PDB entry 5IP9 | X-ray diffraction, 3.90 A resolution | chains A and F of the 13 polymer chains in the assembly

[Chain A]
Protein: DNA-directed RNA polymerase II subunit RPB1
Organism: Saccharomyces cerevisiae
Notes: EC 2.7.7.6
Reference sequence: P04050 (RPB1_YEAST); residues 2-1733 here = UniProt positions 2-1733
Sequence (1732 residues; row label = number of the first residue in the row):
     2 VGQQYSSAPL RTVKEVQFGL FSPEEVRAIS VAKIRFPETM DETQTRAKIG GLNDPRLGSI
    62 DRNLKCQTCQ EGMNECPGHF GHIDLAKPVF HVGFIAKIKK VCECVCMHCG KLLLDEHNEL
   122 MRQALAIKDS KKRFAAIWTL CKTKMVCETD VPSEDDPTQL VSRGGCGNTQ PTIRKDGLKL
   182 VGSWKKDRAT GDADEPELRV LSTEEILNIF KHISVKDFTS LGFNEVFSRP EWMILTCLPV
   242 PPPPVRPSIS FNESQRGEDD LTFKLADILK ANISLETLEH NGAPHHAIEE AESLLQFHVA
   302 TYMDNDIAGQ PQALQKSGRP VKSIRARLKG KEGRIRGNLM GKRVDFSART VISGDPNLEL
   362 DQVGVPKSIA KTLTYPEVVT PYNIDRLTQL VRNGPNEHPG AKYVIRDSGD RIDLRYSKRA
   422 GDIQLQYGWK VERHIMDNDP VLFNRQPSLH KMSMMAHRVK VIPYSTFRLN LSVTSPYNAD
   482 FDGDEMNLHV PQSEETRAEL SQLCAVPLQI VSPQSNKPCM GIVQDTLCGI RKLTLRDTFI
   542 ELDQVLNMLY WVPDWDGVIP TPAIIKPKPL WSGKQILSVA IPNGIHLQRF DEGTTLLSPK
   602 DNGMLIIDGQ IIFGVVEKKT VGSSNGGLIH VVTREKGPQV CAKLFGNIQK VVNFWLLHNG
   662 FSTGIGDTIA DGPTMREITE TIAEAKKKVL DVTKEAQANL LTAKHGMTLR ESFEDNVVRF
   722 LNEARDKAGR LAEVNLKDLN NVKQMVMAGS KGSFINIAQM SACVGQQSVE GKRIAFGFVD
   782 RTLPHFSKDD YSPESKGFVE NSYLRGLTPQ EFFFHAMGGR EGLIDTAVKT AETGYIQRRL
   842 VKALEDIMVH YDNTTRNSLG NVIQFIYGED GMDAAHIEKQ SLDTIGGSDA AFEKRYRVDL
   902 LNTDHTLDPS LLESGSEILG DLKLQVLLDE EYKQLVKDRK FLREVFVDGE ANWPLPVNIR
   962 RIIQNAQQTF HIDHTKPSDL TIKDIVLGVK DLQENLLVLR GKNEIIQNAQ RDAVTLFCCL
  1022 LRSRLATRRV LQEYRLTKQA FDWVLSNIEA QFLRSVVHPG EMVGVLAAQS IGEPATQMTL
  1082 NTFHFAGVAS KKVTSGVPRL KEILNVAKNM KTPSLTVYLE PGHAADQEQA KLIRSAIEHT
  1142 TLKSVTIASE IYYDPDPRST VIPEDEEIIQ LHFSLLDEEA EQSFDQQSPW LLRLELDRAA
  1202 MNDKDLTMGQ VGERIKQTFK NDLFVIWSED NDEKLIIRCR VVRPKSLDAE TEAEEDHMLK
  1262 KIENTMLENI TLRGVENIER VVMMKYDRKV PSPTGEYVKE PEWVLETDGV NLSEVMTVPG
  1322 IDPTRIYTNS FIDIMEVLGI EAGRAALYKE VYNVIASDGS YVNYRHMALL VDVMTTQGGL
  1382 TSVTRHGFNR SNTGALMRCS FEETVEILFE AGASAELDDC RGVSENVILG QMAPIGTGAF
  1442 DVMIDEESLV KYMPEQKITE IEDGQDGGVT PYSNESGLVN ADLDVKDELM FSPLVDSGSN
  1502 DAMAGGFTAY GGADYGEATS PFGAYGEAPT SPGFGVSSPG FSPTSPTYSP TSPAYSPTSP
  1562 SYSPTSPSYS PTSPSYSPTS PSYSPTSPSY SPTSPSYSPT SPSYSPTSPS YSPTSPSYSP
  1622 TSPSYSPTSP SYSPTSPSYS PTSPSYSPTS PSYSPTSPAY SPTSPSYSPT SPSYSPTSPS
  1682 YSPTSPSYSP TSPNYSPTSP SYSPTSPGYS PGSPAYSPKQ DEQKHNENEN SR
Disordered / not traced: 2, 187-194, 1087-1090, 1177-1186, 1245-1253, 1455-1733
Ion coordination: Zn2+ site 1: Cys67, Cys70, Cys77, His80; Zn2+ site 2: Cys107, Cys110, Cys148, Cys167; Mg2+ near Asp483 (its only coordinating residue here)
UniProt features mapped onto this chain:
  - region: Pro248 to Asp260 (Lid loop), Asn306 to Lys323 (Rudder loop), Pro810 to Glu822 (Bridging helix)
  - binding site (Zn(2+)): Cys67, Cys70, Cys77, His80, Cys107, Cys110, Cys148, Cys167
  - binding site (Mg(2+)): Asp481, Asp483, Asp485
  - modified residue: Thr1471 (Phosphothreonine)
  - cross-link (Glycyl lysine isopeptide (Lys-Gly)): Lys695 (interchain with G-Cter in ubiquitin), Lys1246 (interchain with G-Cter in ubiquitin), Lys1350 (interchain with G-Cter in ubiquitin)
  - natural variant: Ser1653 to Pro1659 (deletion: In strain: A364A)
  - mutagenesis: Lys1246 (K1246R: Impairs ubiquitination during transcription stress)

[Chain F]
Protein: DNA-directed RNA polymerases I, II, and III subunit RPABC2
Organism: Saccharomyces cerevisiae
Reference sequence: P20435 (RPAB2_YEAST); residues 69-155 here = UniProt positions 69-155
Sequence (87 residues; row label = number of the first residue in the row):
    69 LKEKAIPKDQ RATTPYMTKY ERARILGTRA LQISMNAPVF VDLEGETDPL RIAMKELAEK
   129 KIPLVIRRYL PDGSFEDWSV EELIVDL
UniProt features mapped onto this chain:
  - region: Leu111 to Leu132 (Leucine-zipper)

[Chain A / chain F interface]
Contacting residue pairs - 80 pairs, chain A then chain F:
  Val379(A) - Ser102(F)
  Val380(A) - Asn104(F)
  Thr381(A) - Asn104(F)  hydrogen bond
  Pro382(A) - Asn104(F)
  Tyr383(A) - Val107(F)
  Tyr383(A) - Leu111(F)  hydrophobic
  Tyr383(A) - Thr115(F)
  Ser494(A) - Leu99(F)
  Glu495(A) - Ala98(F)
  Glu495(A) - Leu99(F)
  Glu495(A) - Ser102(F)
  Glu495(A) - Pro117(F)
  Glu496(A) - Gly95(F)
  Glu496(A) - Thr96(F)  hydrogen bond
  Ala499(A) - Ala91(F)
  Ala499(A) - Gly95(F)
  Ser502(A) - Leu118(F)
  Gln503(A) - Arg90(F)
  Gln503(A) - Ala91(F)
  Leu504(A) - Lys87(F)
  Leu504(A) - Tyr88(F)  hydrophobic
  Leu504(A) - Ala91(F)  hydrophobic
  His851(A) - Pro139(F)
  Tyr852(A) - Thr81(F)
  Tyr852(A) - Thr86(F)
  Tyr852(A) - Glu89(F)  hydrogen bond
  Tyr852(A) - Arg136(F)
  Tyr852(A) - Tyr137(F)
  Tyr852(A) - Leu138(F)  hydrophobic
  Asp853(A) - Pro139(F)
  Arg857(A) - Pro139(F)
  Asp874(A) - Lys87(F)  salt bridge
  Arg1001(A) - Ala80(F)
  Arg1001(A) - Thr82(F)
  Arg1001(A) - Pro83(F)
  Leu1054(A) - Tyr84(F)
  Arg1055(A) - Asp154(F)  salt bridge
  His1059(A) - Thr86(F)
  His1059(A) - Lys87(F)  hydrogen bond (side chain-backbone)
  His1059(A) - Tyr88(F)
  Pro1060(A) - Thr86(F)
  Pro1060(A) - Tyr88(F)
  Gly1061(A) - Tyr88(F)
  Glu1062(A) - Lys87(F)  salt bridge
  Glu1062(A) - Tyr88(F)  hydrogen bond
  Arg1422(A) - Pro139(F)  hydrogen bond (side chain-backbone)
  Gly1437(A) - Tyr88(F)
  Thr1438(A) - Tyr88(F)
  Thr1438(A) - Arg92(F)  hydrogen bond (backbone-side chain)
  Phe1441(A) - Tyr88(F)
  Phe1441(A) - Glu89(F)
  Phe1441(A) - Arg92(F)  hydrogen bond (backbone-side chain)
  Phe1441(A) - Ile134(F)  hydrophobic
  Phe1441(A) - Arg135(F)
  Asp1442(A) - Val133(F)
  Asp1442(A) - Ile134(F)
  Asp1442(A) - Arg135(F)  hydrogen bond (backbone-backbone)
  Asp1442(A) - Tyr137(F)  hydrogen bond
  Val1443(A) - Arg92(F)
  Val1443(A) - Leu132(F)  hydrophobic
  Val1443(A) - Val133(F)
  Met1444(A) - Leu132(F)
  Met1444(A) - Val133(F)  hydrogen bond (backbone-backbone)
  Met1444(A) - Arg135(F)
  Ile1445(A) - Pro131(F)
  Ile1445(A) - Leu132(F)  hydrophobic
  Asp1446(A) - Pro131(F)  hydrogen bond (backbone-backbone)
  Asp1446(A) - Val133(F)
  Ser1449(A) - Pro131(F)  hydrogen bond (side chain-backbone)
  Leu1450(A) - Phe108(F)
  Leu1450(A) - Pro131(F)  hydrophobic
  Lys1452(A) - Glu149(F)  salt bridge
  Tyr1453(A) - Phe108(F)  hydrophobic
  Tyr1453(A) - Lys128(F)  hydrogen bond (side chain-backbone)
  Tyr1453(A) - Lys129(F)  hydrogen bond (backbone-side chain)
  Tyr1453(A) - Ile130(F)
  Tyr1453(A) - Pro131(F)  hydrophobic
  Tyr1453(A) - Glu149(F)  hydrogen bond
  Met1454(A) - Val107(F)
  Met1454(A) - Phe108(F)  hydrophobic
Also at the interface, not in a pair above, chain A (44 interface residues in all): Tyr428, Gly429, Ala1051, Met1433, Gly1439, Ala1440
Also at the interface, not in a pair above, chain F (44 interface residues in all): Met85, Leu94, Ile101, Pro106, Asp116, Ile120

[Overview]
Chain A and chain F each contribute 44 residues to their interface, with 16 hydrogen bonds and 4 salt bridges.
Polar contacts include Asp874(A)-Lys87(F), Arg1055(A)-Asp154(F) and Glu1062(A)-Lys87(F). From UniProt: 8
Zn2+-binding residues, 3 Mg2+-binding residues and one mutagenesis site on chain A.
Chain A is DNA-directed RNA polymerase II subunit RPB1 and chain F is DNA-directed RNA polymerases I, II, and
III subunit RPABC2, both from Saccharomyces cerevisiae; the structure, Structure of RNA Polymerase II-TFIIF
complex, was determined by X-ray diffraction, deposited together with 5FYW, 5FZ5 and 5IP7.
